4R4E - chains B and A of the 4 polymer chains in the assembly; structure by X-ray diffraction, 2.57 A resolution.

Chain B (and A):
Name: HTH-type transcriptional regulator GlnR
Source organism: Bacillus subtilis subsp. subtilis
Notes: chain A of this document is another copy of the same molecule, construct and numbering; everything in this record applies to it too
Reference sequence: P37582 (GLNR_BACSU); residue numbers follow UniProt; this construct covers 1-84
Chain sequence (84 residues; each row starts with the number of its first residue):
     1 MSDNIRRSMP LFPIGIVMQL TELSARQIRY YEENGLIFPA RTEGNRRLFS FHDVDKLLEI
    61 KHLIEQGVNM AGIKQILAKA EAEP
Construct notes: conflict Thr42 (Ser in P37582)
What the authors report for this chain:
  - binding site for the 9-nt DNA strand: Arg26, Arg29, Tyr30, Arg46

Chain B / chain A interface:
Pairs across the interface (23):
  Leu63(B) - Gln75(A)
  Gln66(B) - Ala71(A)
  Gln66(B) - Gln75(A)
  Gly67(B) - Asn69(A)
  Gly67(B) - Ala71(A)
  Val68(B) - Asn69(A)
  Val68(B) - Ala71(A)
  Val68(B) - Gly72(A)
  Val68(B) - Gln75(A)
  Asn69(B) - Gly67(A)  hydrogen bond (side chain-backbone)
  Asn69(B) - Val68(A)
  Asn69(B) - Asn69(A)  hydrogen bond (backbone-side chain)
  Ala71(B) - Gln66(A)
  Ala71(B) - Gly67(A)
  Ala71(B) - Val68(A)
  Gly72(B) - Val68(A)
  Gln75(B) - Gln66(A)
  Gln75(B) - Val68(A)
  Gln75(B) - Ile76(A)
  Ile76(B) - Gln75(A)
  Ile76(B) - Ile76(A)  hydrophobic
  Lys79(B) - Glu83(A)  salt bridge
  Glu83(B) - Glu83(A)
Interface residues without a listed pair, chain A (11 interface residues in all): Leu63, Lys79

In short:
Chain B and chain A each contribute 11 residues to their interface; the contacts include 2 hydrogen bonds and
1 salt bridge. Among the polar pairs are Lys79(B)-Glu83(A), Asn69(B)-Gly67(A) and Asn69(B)-Asn69(A). The paper
reports a binding site for the 9-nt DNA strand at Arg26(B), Arg29(B) and Tyr30(B) among others.
Chain B and chain A are both HTH-type transcriptional regulator GlnR (Bacillus subtilis subsp. subtilis); the
structure, Structure of GlnR-DNA complex, was determined by X-ray diffraction, deposited together with 4RX6,
4R22, 4R24, 4R25 and 4S0R.
